3W39 - chains A and B of the 3 polymer chains in the assembly; structure by X-ray diffraction, 3.10 A resolution.

Chain A:
Protein: HLA class I histocompatibility antigen, B-52 alpha chain
Source organism: Homo sapiens
Notes: fragment: extracellular residues 25-300
UniProt: P30490 (1B52_HUMAN); residues 2-277 here correspond to UniProt positions 25-300 (UniProt number = residue number + 23)
Amino-acid sequence (277 residues; row label = number of the first residue in the row):
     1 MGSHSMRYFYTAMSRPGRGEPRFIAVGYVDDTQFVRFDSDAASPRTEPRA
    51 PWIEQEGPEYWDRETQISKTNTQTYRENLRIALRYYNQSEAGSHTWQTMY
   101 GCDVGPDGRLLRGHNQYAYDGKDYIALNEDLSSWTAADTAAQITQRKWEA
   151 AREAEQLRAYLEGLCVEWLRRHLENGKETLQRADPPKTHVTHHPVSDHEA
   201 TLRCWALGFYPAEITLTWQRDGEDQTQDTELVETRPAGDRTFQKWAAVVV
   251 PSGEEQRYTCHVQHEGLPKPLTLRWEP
Disulfide bonds: C102-C165, C204-C260
Differences from the reference sequence: expression tag (1)

Chain B:
Protein: Beta-2-microglobulin
Source organism: Homo sapiens
UniProt: P61769 (B2MG_HUMAN); residues 1-99 here correspond to UniProt positions 21-119 (UniProt number = residue number + 20)
Amino-acid sequence (100 residues; row label = number of the first residue in the row; numbering starts at 0):
     0 MIQRTPKIQVYSRHPAENGKSNFLNCYVSGFHPSDIEVDLLKNGERIEKV
    50 EHSDLSFSKDWSFYLLYYTEFTPTEKDEYACRVNHVTLSQPKIVKWDRDM
Not modelled in the structure: 0
Disulfide bonds: C25-C80
Differences from the reference sequence: expression tag (0)
Curated features (UniProtKB/Swiss-Prot):
  - modified residue: Q2 (Pyrrolidone carboxylic acid)
  - glycosylation: I1 (N-linked (Glc) (glycation) isoleucine), K19 (N-linked (Glc) (glycation) lysine), K41 (N-linked (Glc) (glycation) lysine), K48 (N-linked (Glc) (glycation) lysine), K58 (N-linked (Glc) (glycation) lysine), K91 (N-linked (Glc) (glycation) lysine), K94 (N-linked (Glc) (glycation) lysine)

How chain A and chain B interact:
Contacting residue pairs (50):
  F9(A) - F56(B)  hydrophobic
  Y10(A) - F56(B)
  T11(A) - F56(B)
  T11(A) - F62(B)
  M13(A) - S33(B)
  R18(A) - D34(B)  salt bridge
  I24(A) - L54(B)
  V26(A) - D53(B)
  V26(A) - L54(B)
  Y28(A) - S55(B)
  Y28(A) - Y63(B)  hydrogen bond
  Q33(A) - D53(B)  hydrogen bond
  R36(A) - D53(B)  salt bridge
  R49(A) - D53(B)  salt bridge
  Q97(A) - H31(B)  hydrogen bond
  Q97(A) - F56(B)
  Q97(A) - W60(B)  hydrogen bond (side chain-backbone)
  Q97(A) - F62(B)
  T98(A) - F56(B)
  Q116(A) - W60(B)
  Y117(A) - W60(B)
  A118(A) - W60(B)
  D120(A) - I1(B)
  D120(A) - H31(B)
  G121(A) - R3(B)
  G121(A) - H31(B)
  G121(A) - W60(B)
  D123(A) - W60(B)  hydrogen bond
  H193(A) - D98(B)  salt bridge
  R203(A) - D98(B)  hydrogen bond (side chain-backbone)
  R203(A) - M99(B)
  W205(A) - D98(B)
  W205(A) - M99(B)
  V232(A) - Q8(B)
  E233(A) - K6(B)  salt bridge
  E233(A) - Q8(B)  hydrogen bond (backbone-side chain)
  E233(A) - Y26(B)
  E233(A) - S28(B)  hydrogen bond
  R235(A) - Q8(B)
  R235(A) - Y10(B)
  R235(A) - M99(B)  hydrogen bond (side chain-backbone)
  P236(A) - Y10(B)  hydrogen bond (backbone-side chain)
  P236(A) - L65(B)  hydrophobic
  A237(A) - R12(B)  hydrogen bond (backbone-side chain)
  A237(A) - N24(B)  hydrogen bond (backbone-side chain)
  G238(A) - R12(B)
  Q243(A) - Y10(B)
  Q243(A) - S11(B)  hydrogen bond (side chain-backbone)
  Q243(A) - R12(B)  hydrogen bond (side chain-backbone)
  W245(A) - M99(B)  hydrogen bond (side chain-backbone)
Also at the interface, not in a pair above, chain A (35 interface residues in all): T95, M99, L207, T234, D239
Also at the interface, not in a pair above, chain B (25 interface residues in all): H13, P14

Overview:
The interface between chain A and chain B involves 35 residues on one side and 25 on the other; the contacts
include 15 hydrogen bonds and 5 salt bridges. Among the polar pairs are R18(A)-D34(B), R36(A)-D53(B) and
R49(A)-D53(B).
Chain A is HLA class I histocompatibility antigen, B-52 alpha chain and chain B is Beta-2-microglobulin, both
from Homo sapiens; the structure, Crystal structure of HLA-B*5201 in complexed with HIV immunodominant epitope
(TAFTIPSI), was determined by X-ray diffraction.
